Entry 7BF0 (X-ray diffraction, 1.60 A resolution); this record covers chain A.

# Chain A
Protein: Cadmium-specific carbonic anhydrase
From: Thalassiosira weissflogii
UniProtKB: Q50EL4 (Q50EL4_THAWE); residues 407-616 here = UniProt positions 407-616
Amino-acid sequence (231 residues; each row starts with the number of its first residue; note: 406 numbers in that range are skipped by the numbering (no residue carries them; nothing is unmodelled there); numbers below 1 keep their minus sign (Met-20 is residue -20)):
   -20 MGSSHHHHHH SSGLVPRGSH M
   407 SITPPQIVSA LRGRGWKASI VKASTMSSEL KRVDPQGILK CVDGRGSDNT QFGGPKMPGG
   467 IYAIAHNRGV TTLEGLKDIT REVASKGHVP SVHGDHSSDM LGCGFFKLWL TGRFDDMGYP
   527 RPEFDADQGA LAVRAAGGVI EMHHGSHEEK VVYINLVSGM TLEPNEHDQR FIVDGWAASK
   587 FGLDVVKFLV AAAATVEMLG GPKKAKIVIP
Disordered / not traced: -20 to -4
Construct notes: initiating methionine (-20); expression tag (-19 to 0)
Metal / ion sites: Zn2+: Cys447, His499, Cys509
Residues lining bound ligands: carbon dioxide (CO2): Cys447, Val448, Asp449, Gly510, Phe511, His553, Phe577, Thr601, Leu605

# In short
Ligands of chain A: carbon dioxide. Cys447, His499 and Cys509 coordinate Zn2+.
Chain A is Cadmium-specific carbonic anhydrase (Thalassiosira weissflogii); the structure, Zn-bound domain 3
of CDCA1 in complex with carbon dioxide, was determined by X-ray diffraction.
